8VRX - chains A and B; structure by X-ray diffraction, 2.04 A resolution.

[Chain A (and B)]
Molecule: Bile Salt Hydrolase
From: Arthrobacter citreus
Notes: chain B of this document is another copy of the same molecule, construct and numbering; everything in this record applies to it too
Sequence (322 residues; numbered 2 to 323; the number before each row is that of its first residue):
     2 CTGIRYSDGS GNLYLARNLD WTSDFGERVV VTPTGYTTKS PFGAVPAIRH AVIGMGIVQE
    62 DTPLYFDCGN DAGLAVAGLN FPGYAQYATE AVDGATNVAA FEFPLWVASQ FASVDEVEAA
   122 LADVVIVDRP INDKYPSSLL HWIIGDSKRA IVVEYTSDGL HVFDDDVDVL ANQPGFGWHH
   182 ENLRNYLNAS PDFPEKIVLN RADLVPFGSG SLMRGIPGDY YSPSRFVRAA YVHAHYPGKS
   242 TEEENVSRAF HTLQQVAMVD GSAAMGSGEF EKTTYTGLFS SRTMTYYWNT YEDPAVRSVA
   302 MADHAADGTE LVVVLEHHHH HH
Disordered / not traced: 319-323 (chain B: 318-323)
Metal / ion sites: Mg2+ site 1 near Asp-124 (its only coordinating residue here); Mg2+ site 2 near Glu-272 (its only coordinating residue here)
From the paper describing this entry:
  - catalytic residues: Cys-2, Arg-18, Asp-21, Asn-81, Asn-173
  - self-association interface (contacts with another copy of this molecule): Arg-215, Ile-217, Gly-219, Asp-220, Lys-240, His-252, Asp-261, Glu-272, Tyr-292
  - contacts within the chain: Cys-2/Arg-18, Cys-2/Asp-21 (hydrogen bond), Trp-22/Phe-26 (pi stacking)

[Interface between chain A and chain B]
Pairs across the interface (108):
  Tyr-85(A) with Phe-208(B)
  Gln-174(A) with Phe-208(B), hydrogen bond (side chain-backbone)
  Pro-175(A) with Phe-208(B)
  Pro-192(A) with Gly-262(B); Ser-263(B); Ala-264(B); Ala-265(B), hydrogen bond (backbone-backbone)
  Phe-194(A) with Ala-265(B); Met-266(B); Gly-267(B)
  Glu-196(A) with Gly-267(B)
  Pro-207(A) with Tyr-222(B)
  Phe-208(A) with Tyr-85(B); Gln-174(B), hydrogen bond (backbone-side chain); Pro-175(B); Tyr-222(B), hydrogen bond (backbone-side chain); Pro-224(B), hydrophobic
  Gly-209(A) with Tyr-222(B)
  Ser-210(A) with Tyr-221(B); Tyr-222(B); Met-259(B); Ala-264(B); Ala-265(B); Met-266(B); Glu-272(B), hydrogen bond
  Gly-211(A) with Tyr-222(B); Ala-264(B)
  Ser-212(A) with Tyr-222(B)
  Met-214(A) with Gly-219(B); Asp-220(B); Tyr-221(B); Ser-263(B)
  Arg-215(A) with Pro-218(B); Asp-220(B), salt bridge; Ser-225(B), hydrogen bond
  Ile-217(A) with Pro-218(B); Gly-219(B), hydrogen bond (backbone-backbone); Asp-220(B)
  Pro-218(A) with Arg-215(B); Ile-217(B); Gly-219(B)
  Gly-219(A) with Met-214(B); Ile-217(B), hydrogen bond (backbone-backbone); Pro-218(B); Gly-219(B)
  Asp-220(A) with Met-214(B); Arg-215(B), salt bridge; Ile-217(B)
  Tyr-221(A) with Ser-210(B); Met-214(B); Gln-256(B), hydrogen bond
  Tyr-222(A) with Pro-207(B); Phe-208(B), hydrogen bond (side chain-backbone); Gly-209(B); Ser-210(B); Gly-211(B); Ser-212(B)
  Pro-224(A) with Phe-208(B), hydrophobic
  Ser-225(A) with Arg-215(B)
  Tyr-232(A) with Ser-263(B), hydrogen bond (side chain-backbone)
  Val-233(A) with Val-260(B), hydrophobic; Ser-263(B)
  His-236(A) with Gly-262(B)
  Tyr-237(A) with Asp-261(B); Tyr-292(B), hydrogen bond
  Pro-238(A) with Asp-261(B); Gly-262(B)
  Lys-240(A) with Asp-261(B), salt bridge
  Ser-248(A) with Tyr-292(B), hydrogen bond (side chain-backbone)
  His-252(A) with Val-260(B); Tyr-292(B), hydrogen bond (side chain-backbone)
  Gln-255(A) with Gln-255(B)
  Gln-256(A) with Tyr-221(B), hydrogen bond; Ala-258(B), hydrogen bond (side chain-backbone); Val-260(B)
  Ala-258(A) with Gln-256(B), hydrogen bond (backbone-side chain)
  Val-260(A) with Val-233(B), hydrophobic; His-252(B); Gln-256(B)
  Asp-261(A) with Tyr-237(B); Pro-238(B); Lys-240(B), salt bridge
  Gly-262(A) with Pro-192(B); His-236(B); Pro-238(B)
  Ser-263(A) with Pro-192(B); Met-214(B); Tyr-232(B), hydrogen bond (backbone-side chain); Val-233(B)
  Ala-264(A) with Pro-192(B); Ser-210(B); Gly-211(B)
  Ala-265(A) with Pro-192(B), hydrogen bond (backbone-backbone); Phe-194(B); Ser-210(B)
  Met-266(A) with Phe-194(B); Ser-210(B)
  Gly-267(A) with Phe-194(B); Glu-196(B)
  Glu-272(A) with Ser-210(B), hydrogen bond
  Tyr-292(A) with Tyr-237(B), hydrogen bond; Ser-248(B), hydrogen bond (backbone-side chain); His-252(B), hydrogen bond (backbone-side chain)
  Glu-293(A) with Ser-248(B)
  Pro-295(A) with Pro-295(B); Val-297(B), hydrophobic
  Ala-296(A) with Ala-296(B), hydrophobic
  Val-297(A) with Pro-295(B), hydrophobic
Other interface residues (no listed pair), chain A (51 interface residues in all): Val-206, Gly-216, Met-259, Phe-271
Other interface residues (no listed pair), chain B (50 interface residues in all): Val-206, Gly-216, Phe-271

[In short]
51 residues of chain A and 50 residues of chain B are in contact, with 23 hydrogen bonds and 4 salt bridges.
Polar pairs include Arg-215(A)/Asp-220(B), Lys-240(A)/Asp-261(B) and Gln-174(A)/Phe-208(B). The paper reports
catalytic residues Cys-2(A), Arg-18(A) and Asp-21(A) among others; a self-association interface involving
Arg-215(A), Ile-217(A) and Gly-219(A) among others.
Both chains are Bile Salt Hydrolase (Arthrobacter citreus). Entry 8VRX (Bile salt hydrolase from Arthrobacter
citreus) was determined by X-ray diffraction.
